PDB entry 1D3K | X-ray diffraction, 1.80 A resolution | chain A

# Chain A
Molecule: Serum transferrin
Organism: Homo sapiens
Notes: fragment: n-terminal lobe
UniProtKB: P02787 (TRFE_HUMAN); residues 3-331 here correspond to UniProt positions 22-350 (UniProt number = residue number + 19)
Amino-acid sequence (329 residues; each row starts with the number of its first residue):
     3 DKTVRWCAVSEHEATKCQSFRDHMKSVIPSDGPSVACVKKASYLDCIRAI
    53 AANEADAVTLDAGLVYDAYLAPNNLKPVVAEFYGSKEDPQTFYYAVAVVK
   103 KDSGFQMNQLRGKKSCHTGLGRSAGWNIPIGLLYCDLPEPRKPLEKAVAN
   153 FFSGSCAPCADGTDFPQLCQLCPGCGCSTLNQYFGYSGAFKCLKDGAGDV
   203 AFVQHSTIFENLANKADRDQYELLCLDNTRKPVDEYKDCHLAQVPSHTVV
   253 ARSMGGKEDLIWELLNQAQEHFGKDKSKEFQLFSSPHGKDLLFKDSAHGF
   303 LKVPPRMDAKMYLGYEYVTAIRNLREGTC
Differences from the reference sequence: engineered mutation Gln-206 (Lys225 in P02787)
Disulfide bonds: Cys-9/Cys-48, Cys-19/Cys-39, Cys-118/Cys-194, Cys-137/Cys-331, Cys-158/Cys-174, Cys-161/Cys-179, Cys-171/Cys-177, Cys-227/Cys-241
Bound ions: Fe ion: Asp-63, Tyr-95, Tyr-188, His-249 (together with carbonate ion)
Ligand contacts: carbonate ion (CO3): Asp-63, Tyr-95, Thr-120, Arg-124, Ser-125, Ala-126, Gly-127, Tyr-188, His-249

# Summary
Bound to chain A: carbonate ion. Asp-63, Tyr-95, Tyr-188 and His-249 form the Fe ion site.
Chain A is Serum transferrin (Homo sapiens); the structure, Human serum transferrin, was determined by X-ray
diffraction together with 1D4N from the same study.
